Entry 8IO2 (electron microscopy, 3.10 A resolution); this record covers chains H and I of the 17 polymer chains in the assembly.

[Chain H]
Molecule: Ribulose bisphosphate carboxylase large chain
Source organism: Synechococcus sp. (strain ATCC 27144 / PCC 6301 / SAUG 1402/1)
Notes: EC 4.1.1.39
UniProtKB: P00880 (RBL_SYNP6); numbering as in UniProt (aligned over 2-472)
Amino-acid sequence (471 residues; numbered 2 to 472; the number before each row is that of its first residue):
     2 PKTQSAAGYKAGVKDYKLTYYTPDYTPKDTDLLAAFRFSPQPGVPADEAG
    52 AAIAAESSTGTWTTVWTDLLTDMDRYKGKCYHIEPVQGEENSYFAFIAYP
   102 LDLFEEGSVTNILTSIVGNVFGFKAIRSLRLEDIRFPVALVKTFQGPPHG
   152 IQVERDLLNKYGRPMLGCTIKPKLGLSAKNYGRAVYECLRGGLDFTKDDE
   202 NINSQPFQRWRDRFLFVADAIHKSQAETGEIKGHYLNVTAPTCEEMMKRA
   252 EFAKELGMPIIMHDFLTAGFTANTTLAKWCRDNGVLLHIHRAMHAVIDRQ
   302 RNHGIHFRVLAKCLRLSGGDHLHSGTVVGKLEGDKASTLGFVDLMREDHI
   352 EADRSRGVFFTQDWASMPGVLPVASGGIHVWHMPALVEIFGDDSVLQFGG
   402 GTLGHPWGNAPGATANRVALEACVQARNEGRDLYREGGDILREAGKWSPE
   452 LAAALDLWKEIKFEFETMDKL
Not modelled in the structure: 2-17, 61-73, 175-176, 330-334, 401-404, 409, 459-472
Curated features (UniProtKB/Swiss-Prot):
  - motif: Glu461 to Glu467 (Interacts with RbcX2)
  - active site (Proton acceptor): Lys172, His291
  - binding site (substrate): Asn120, Thr170, Lys174, Arg292, His324, Ser376
  - binding site (Mg(2+)): Lys198, Asp200, Glu201
  - site: Lys331 (Transition state stabilizer)
  - modified residue: Lys198 (N6-carboxylysine)
  - mutagenesis: Glu49 (E49A/C: Does not form the RbcL8-(RbcX2)8 complex), Ala53 (A53H: Wild-type formation of the RbcL8-(RbcX2)8 complex), Trp67 to Leu71 (Alters the RbcL-RbcS interface, RbcS cannot displace RbcX2 from assembly intermediate), Glu106 (E106Q: Protein aggregates, forms RbcL2-RbcX(2)2 homodimer intermediate poorly), Ala126 (A126Y: Reduced formation of the RbcL8-(RbcX2)8 complex), Arg212 (R212S: Forms stable homodimer in presence of RbcX2 but does not form RbcL8 form), Glu461 to Leu472 (Remains bound to GroEL), Phe464 (F464A: Remains bound to GroEL), Phe466 (F466A: Remains bound to GroEL)

[Chain I]
Molecule: Rubisco accumulation factor 1.2, chloroplastic
Source organism: Arabidopsis thaliana
UniProtKB: Q9SR19 (RAF2_ARATH); aligned to UniProt positions 73-418 over residues 13-358 (the alignment contains insertions or deletions, so no single offset holds)
Amino-acid sequence (346 residues; each row starts with the number of its first residue):
    13 SPIPTQFRSLDSAGKIEILAGRMALWFEYAPLISSLYTDGFTPPTIEELT
    63 GISSIEQNRLIVGAQVRDSILQSIHEPELISAFDTGGAELLYEIRLLSTT
   113 QRVAAATFIIDRNIDSKGAQDLARAIKDYPNRRGDVGWLDFDYNLPGDCL
   163 SFLYYRQSRENKNPSDQRTSMLLQALGVAESEKAKNRLNTELYGDRIPVV
   213 RLKFGEVAEATSVVVLPVCKAEEGEKKILEAPMEIIAGGDFKVVEAEKGW
   263 KRWVVLPSWNPVAAIGKGGVAVSFRDDRKVLPWDGKEEPLLVVADRVRNV
   313 VEADDGYYLVVAENGLKLEKGSDLKAREVKESLGMVVLVVRPPRED
Not modelled in the structure: 208-358

[Chain H / chain I interface]
Contacting residue pairs - 15 pairs, chain H then chain I:
  Asp25(H) - Arg124(I)
  Thr27(H) - Gln186(I)  hydrogen bond
  Pro28(H) - Gln186(I)
  Lys29(H) - Lys129(I)
  Lys29(H) - Asp133(I)  salt bridge
  Asp75(H) - Asp127(I)
  Asp75(H) - Ser128(I)
  Arg76(H) - Lys129(I)
  Lys80(H) - Asp127(I)  salt bridge
  His350(H) - Ser177(I)  hydrogen bond (side chain-backbone)
  Glu352(H) - Ser177(I)
  Glu352(H) - Asp178(I)
  Ala353(H) - Asp178(I)
  Thr362(H) - Ser177(I)
  Thr362(H) - Asp178(I)  hydrogen bond (side chain-backbone)
Other interface residues (no listed pair), chain H (12 interface residues in all): Asp30
Other interface residues (no listed pair), chain I (9 interface residues in all): Met183

[Summary]
12 residues of chain H and 9 residues of chain I are in contact; the contacts include 3 hydrogen bonds and 2
salt bridges. Polar pairs include Lys29(H)-Asp133(I), Lys80(H)-Asp127(I) and Thr27(H)-Gln186(I).
Here chain H is Ribulose bisphosphate carboxylase large chain (Synechococcus sp. (strain ATCC 27144 / PCC 6301
/ SAUG 1402/1)) and chain I is Rubisco accumulation factor 1.2, chloroplastic (Arabidopsis thaliana). Entry
8IO2 (The Rubisco assembly intermidate of Arabidopsis thaliana Rubisco accumulation factor 1 (AtRaf1) and
Rubisco large subunit ...) was determined by electron microscopy together with 8ILB, 8ILM, 8IOJ and 8IOL from
the same study.
